PDB entry 7Y3N | X-ray diffraction, 2.97 A resolution | chains A and L of the 3 polymer chains in the assembly

== Chain A ==
Molecule: Spike protein S1
From: Severe acute respiratory syndrome coronavirus
Notes: fragment: receptor binding domain
UniProt: P59594 (SPIKE_SARS); residues 1-222 here correspond to UniProt positions 306-527 (UniProt number = residue number + 305)
Chain sequence (228 residues; each row starts with the number of its first residue):
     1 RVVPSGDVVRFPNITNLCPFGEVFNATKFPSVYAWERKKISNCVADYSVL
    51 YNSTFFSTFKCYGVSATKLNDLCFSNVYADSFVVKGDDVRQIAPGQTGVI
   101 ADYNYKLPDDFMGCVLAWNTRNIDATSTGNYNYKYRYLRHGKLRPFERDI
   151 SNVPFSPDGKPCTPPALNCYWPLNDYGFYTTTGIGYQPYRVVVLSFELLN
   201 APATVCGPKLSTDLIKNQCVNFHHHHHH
Not modelled in the structure: 1-12, 209-228
Disulfide bonds: Cys-18/Cys-43, Cys-61/Cys-114, Cys-73/Cys-206, Cys-162/Cys-169
Glycans and other covalent adducts: glycan linked to Asn-52
Construct notes: expression tag (223-228)
UniProt features mapped onto this chain:
  - glycosylation (N-linked (GlcNAc...) asparagine): Asn-13, Asn-25, Asn-52

== Chain L ==
Molecule: Light chain of BIOLS56
From: Homo sapiens
Chain sequence (215 residues; numbered 1 to 215; the number before each row is that of its first residue):
     1 DIQMTQSPSSLSASVGDRVTITCRASQSISNYLNWYQQKPGKAPKLLIYV
    51 ASSLQSGVPSRFSGSGSGTDFTLTISSLQPEDFATYYCQQSYSTPFTFGP
   101 GTKVDIKRTVAAPSVFIFPPSDEQLKSGTASVVCLLNNFYPREAKVQWKV
   151 DNALQSGNSQESVTEQDSKDSTYSLSSTLTLSKADYEKHKVYACEVTHQG
   201 LSSPVTKSFNRGECS
Disulfide bonds: Cys-23/Cys-88, Cys-134/Cys-194

== Chain A / chain L interface ==
Pairs across the interface - 7 pairs, chain A then chain L:
  Ala-34(A) / Tyr-92(L)
  Arg-37(A) / Tyr-32(L)
  Arg-148(A) / Tyr-92(L)  hydrogen bond (side chain-backbone)
  Ile-150(A) / Ile-2(L)  hydrophobic
  Ile-150(A) / Gln-27(L)  hydrogen bond (backbone-side chain)
  Ile-150(A) / Tyr-92(L)  hydrophobic
  Ile-150(A) / Ser-93(L)
Also at the interface, not in a pair above, chain A (5 interface residues in all): Ser-151

== Summary ==
Chain A and chain L each contribute 5 residues to their interface; the contacts include 2 hydrogen bonds.
Polar pairs include Arg-148(A)/Tyr-92(L) and Ile-150(A)/Gln-27(L).
Here chain A is Spike protein S1 (Severe acute respiratory syndrome coronavirus) and chain L is Light chain of
BIOLS56 (Homo sapiens). Entry 7Y3N (Crystal structure of SARS-CoV receptor binding domain in complex with
human antibody BIOLS56) was determined by X-ray diffraction, deposited together with 7Y3O and 8HRD.
